Entry 8D9T (electron microscopy, 20.00 A resolution (very low resolution: no residue pairs are listed; an interface is given only as per-side residue counts)); this record covers chains B and M of the 54 polymer chains in the assembly.

== Chain B ==
Protein: AP-1 complex subunit beta-1
Source organism: Homo sapiens
UniProtKB: Q10567 (AP1B1_HUMAN); residues 1-949 here = UniProt positions 1-949
Amino-acid sequence (949 residues; row label = number of the first residue in the row):
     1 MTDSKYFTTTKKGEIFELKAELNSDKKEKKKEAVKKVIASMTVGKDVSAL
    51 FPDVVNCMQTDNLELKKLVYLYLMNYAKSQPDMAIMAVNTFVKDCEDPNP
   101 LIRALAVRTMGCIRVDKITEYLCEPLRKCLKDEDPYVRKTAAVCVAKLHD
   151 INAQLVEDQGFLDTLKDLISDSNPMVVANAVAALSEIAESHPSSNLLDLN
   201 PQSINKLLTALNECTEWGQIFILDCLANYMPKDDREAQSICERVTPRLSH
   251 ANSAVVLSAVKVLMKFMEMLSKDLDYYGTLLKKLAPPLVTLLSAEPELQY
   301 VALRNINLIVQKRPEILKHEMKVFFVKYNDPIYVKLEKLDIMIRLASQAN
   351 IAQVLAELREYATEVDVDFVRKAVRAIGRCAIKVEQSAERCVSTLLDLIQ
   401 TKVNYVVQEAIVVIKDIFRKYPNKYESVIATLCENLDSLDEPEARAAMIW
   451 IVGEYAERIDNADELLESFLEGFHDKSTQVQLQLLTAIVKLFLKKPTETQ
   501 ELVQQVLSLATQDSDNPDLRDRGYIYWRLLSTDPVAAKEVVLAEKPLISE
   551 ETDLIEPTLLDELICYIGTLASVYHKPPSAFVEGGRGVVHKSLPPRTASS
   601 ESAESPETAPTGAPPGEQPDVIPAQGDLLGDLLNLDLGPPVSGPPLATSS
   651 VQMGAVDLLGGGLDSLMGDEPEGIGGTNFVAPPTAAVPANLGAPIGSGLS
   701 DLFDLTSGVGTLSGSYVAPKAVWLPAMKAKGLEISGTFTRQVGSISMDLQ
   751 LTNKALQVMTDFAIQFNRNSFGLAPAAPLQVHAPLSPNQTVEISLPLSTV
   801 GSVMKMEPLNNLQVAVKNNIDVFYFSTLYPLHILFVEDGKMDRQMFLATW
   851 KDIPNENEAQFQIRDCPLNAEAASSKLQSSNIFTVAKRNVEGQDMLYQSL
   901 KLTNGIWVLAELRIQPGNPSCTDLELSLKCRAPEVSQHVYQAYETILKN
Disordered / not traced: 1-13, 584-949
Sequence notes: engineered mutation Arg359 (Lys in Q10567), Lys476 (Glu in Q10567)
UniProt features mapped onto this chain:
  - modified residue: Lys318 (N6-acetyllysine), Tyr574 (3'-nitrotyrosine)
  - natural variant: Cys144 (C144R: In KIDAR), Glu792 to Asn949 (deletion: In KIDAR)

== Chain M ==
Protein: AP-1 complex subunit mu-1
Source organism: Mus musculus
UniProtKB: P35585 (AP1M1_MOUSE); numbering as in UniProt (aligned over 1-423)
Amino-acid sequence (423 residues; row label = number of the first residue in the row):
     1 MSASAVYVLDLKGKVLICRNYRGDVDMSEVEHFMPILMEKEEEGMLSPIL
    51 AHGGVRFMWIKHNNLYLVATSKKNACVSLVFSFLYKVVQVFSEYFKELEE
   101 ESIRDNFVIIYELLDELMDFGYPQTTDSKILQEYITQEGHKLETGAPRPP
   151 ATVTNAVSWRSEGIKYRKNEVFLDVIEAVNLLVSANGNVLRSEIVGSIKM
   201 RVFLSGMPELRLGLNDKVLFDNTGRGKSKSVELEDVKFHQCVRLSRFEND
   251 RTISFIPPDGEFELMSYRLNTHVKPLIWIESVIEKHSHSRIEYMVKAKSQ
   301 FKRRSTANNVEIHIPVPNDADSPKFKTTVGSVKWVPENSEIVWSVKSFPG
   351 GKEYLMRAHFGLPSVEAEDKEGKPPISVKFEIPYFTTSGIQVRYLKIIEK
   401 SGYQALPWVRYITQNGDYQLRTQ
Disordered / not traced: 1, 139-145
UniProt features mapped onto this chain:
  - modified residue: Ser2 (N-acetylserine), Thr152 (Phosphothreonine), Thr154 (Phosphothreonine), Thr223 (Phosphothreonine)

== How chain B and chain M interact ==
At this resolution (20 A) residue pairs are not listed: 9 residues of chain B and 11 of chain M lie at the interface.

== Summary ==
Chain B and chain M form an interface of 9 and 11 residues respectively.
Here chain B is AP-1 complex subunit beta-1 (Homo sapiens) and chain M is AP-1 complex subunit mu-1 (Mus
musculus). Entry 8D9T (AP-1, Arf1, Nef lattice on MHC-I lipopeptide incorporated narrow membrane tubes,
centered on gamma-Arf1) was determined by electron microscopy together with 7UX3, 8D4C, 8D4D, 8D4E, 8D4F, 8D4G
and 5 further entries from the same study.
